Entry 5AGI (X-ray diffraction, 1.47 A resolution); this record covers chain A.

[Chain A]
Name: Potential cytosolic leucyl tRNA synthetase
From: Candida albicans
Notes: EC 6.1.1.4; fragment: editing domain (cp1)
UniProtKB: Q5A9A4 (Q5A9A4_CANAL); residue numbers follow UniProt; this construct covers 280-530
Sequence (261 residues; numbered 278 to 538; the number before each row is that of its first residue):
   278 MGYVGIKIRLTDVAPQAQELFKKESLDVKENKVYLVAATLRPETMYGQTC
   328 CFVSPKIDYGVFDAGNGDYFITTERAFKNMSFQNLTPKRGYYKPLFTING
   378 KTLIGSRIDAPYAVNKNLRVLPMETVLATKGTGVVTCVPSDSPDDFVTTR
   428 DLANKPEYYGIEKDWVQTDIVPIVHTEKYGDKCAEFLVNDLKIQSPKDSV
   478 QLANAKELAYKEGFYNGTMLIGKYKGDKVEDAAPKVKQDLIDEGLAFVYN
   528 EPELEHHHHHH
Disordered / not traced: 278, 531-538
Sequence notes: expression tag (278-279, 531-538); engineered mutation Ala-510 (Lys in Q5A9A4)
Small-molecule neighbours: ANZ ([(6-amino-9H-purin-9-yl)-[5-fluoro-1,3-dihydro-1-hydroxy-2,1-benzoxaborole]-4'yl]methyl dihydrogen phosphate): Tyr-280, Ala-315, Thr-316, Leu-317, Arg-318, Thr-321, Met-322, Thr-402, Val-403, Leu-404, Lys-407, Gly-410, Val-412, Thr-413, Val-415, Asp-418, Ser-419, Lys-483

[In short]
Chain A binds compound ANZ.
Chain A is Potential cytosolic leucyl tRNA synthetase (Candida albicans); the structure, Crystal structure of
the LeuRS editing domain of Candida albicans Mutant K510A in complex with the ..., was determined by X-ray
diffraction together with 5AGH and 5AGJ from the same study.
